PDB entry 1XEC | X-ray diffraction, 2.30 A resolution | chains A and B

Chain A (and B):
Molecule: Decorin
Organism: Bos taurus
Notes: chain B of this document is another copy of the same molecule, construct and numbering; everything in this record applies to it too
UniProt: P21793 (PGS2_BOVIN); residues 1-329 here correspond to UniProt positions 31-359 (UniProt number = residue number + 30)
Amino-acid sequence (329 residues; row label = number of the first residue in the row):
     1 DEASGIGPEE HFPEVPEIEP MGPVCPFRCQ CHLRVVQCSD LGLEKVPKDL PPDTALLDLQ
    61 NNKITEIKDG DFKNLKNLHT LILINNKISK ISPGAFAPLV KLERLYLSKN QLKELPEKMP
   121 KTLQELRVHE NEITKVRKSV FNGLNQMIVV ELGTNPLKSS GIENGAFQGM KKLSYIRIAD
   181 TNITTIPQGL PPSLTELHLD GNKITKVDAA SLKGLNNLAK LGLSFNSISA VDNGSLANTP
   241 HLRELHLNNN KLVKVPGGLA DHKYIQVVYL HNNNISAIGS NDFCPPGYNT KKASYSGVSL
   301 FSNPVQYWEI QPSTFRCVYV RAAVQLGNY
Unresolved in the structure: 1-21, 327-329
Cystine bridges: C25-C31, C29-C38, C284-C317
Covalently attached groups: N-acetylglucosamine (NAG) linked to N182, N233, N274
Swiss-Prot annotation at these positions:
  - glycosylation: S4 (O-linked (Xyl...) (glycosaminoglycan) serine), N182 (N-linked (GlcNAc...) asparagine), N233 (N-linked (GlcNAc...) asparagine), N274 (N-linked (GlcNAc...) asparagine)
What the authors report for this chain:
  - self-association interface (contacts with another copy of this molecule); pairs are residue here / residue on that copy: F27-H246 (pi stacking), F27-H198, G222-F27

How chain A and chain B interact:
Contacting residue pairs - 46 pairs, chain A then chain B:
  F27(A) - H198(B)
  F27(A) - K220(B)
  F27(A) - E244(B)
  F27(A) - H246(B)
  R28(A) - Y175(B)  hydrogen bond (backbone-side chain)
  R28(A) - R177(B)
  R28(A) - H198(B)
  R28(A) - D200(B)  salt bridge
  Q30(A) - E125(B)
  Q30(A) - R127(B)  hydrogen bond
  Q30(A) - V149(B)
  Q30(A) - Y175(B)  hydrogen bond
  Q37(A) - Y106(B)
  Q37(A) - E125(B)
  Q37(A) - R127(B)
  S39(A) - R127(B)  hydrogen bond (backbone-side chain)
  D40(A) - R127(B)  salt bridge
  D40(A) - H129(B)
  D40(A) - R177(B)  hydrogen bond (backbone-side chain)
  L41(A) - R177(B)
  Q60(A) - Q60(B)  hydrogen bond
  N61(A) - K109(B)  hydrogen bond
  N61(A) - H129(B)
  N85(A) - K109(B)
  Y106(A) - Q37(B)
  K109(A) - N61(B)  hydrogen bond
  K109(A) - N85(B)
  E125(A) - Q30(B)
  E125(A) - Q37(B)
  R127(A) - Q30(B)  hydrogen bond
  R127(A) - Q37(B)
  R127(A) - S39(B)  hydrogen bond (side chain-backbone)
  R127(A) - D40(B)  salt bridge
  H129(A) - D40(B)
  H129(A) - N61(B)
  V149(A) - Q30(B)
  Y175(A) - R28(B)  hydrogen bond (side chain-backbone)
  Y175(A) - Q30(B)  hydrogen bond
  R177(A) - R28(B)
  R177(A) - D40(B)  hydrogen bond (side chain-backbone)
  R177(A) - L41(B)
  H198(A) - F27(B)
  H198(A) - R28(B)
  D200(A) - R28(B)  salt bridge
  E244(A) - F27(B)
  H246(A) - F27(B)
Also at the interface, not in a pair above, chain A (34 interface residues in all): C25, C29, H32, I84, S108, E130, I148, E151, E196, K220, L221, G222
Also at the interface, not in a pair above, chain B (32 interface residues in all): C29, H32, I84, S108, E130, I148, E151, L221, G222

Overview:
Chain A and chain B form an interface of 34 and 32 residues respectively; the contacts include 13 hydrogen
bonds and 4 salt bridges. Polar pairs include R28(A)-D200(B), D40(A)-R127(B) and R28(A)-Y175(B).
N-acetylglucosamine is covalently linked to N182(A), N233(A) and N274(A). From the paper: a self-association
interface involving F27(A), H198(A) and G222(A) among others.
Chain A and chain B are both Decorin (Bos taurus); the structure, Dimeric bovine tissue-extracted decorin,
crystal form 2, was determined by X-ray diffraction, deposited together with 1XCD and 1XKU.
